PDB entry 5DPI | X-ray diffraction, 2.54 A resolution | chain A

== Chain A ==
Protein: Green fluorescent protein
Source organism: Aequorea victoria
UniProt: A0A059PIQ0 (A0A059PIQ0_AEQVI); aligned to UniProt positions 1-238 over residues 1-238
Amino-acid sequence (237 residues; each row starts with the number of its first residue; note: 2 numbers in that range are skipped by the numbering (no residue carries them; nothing is unmodelled there); numbering starts at 0):
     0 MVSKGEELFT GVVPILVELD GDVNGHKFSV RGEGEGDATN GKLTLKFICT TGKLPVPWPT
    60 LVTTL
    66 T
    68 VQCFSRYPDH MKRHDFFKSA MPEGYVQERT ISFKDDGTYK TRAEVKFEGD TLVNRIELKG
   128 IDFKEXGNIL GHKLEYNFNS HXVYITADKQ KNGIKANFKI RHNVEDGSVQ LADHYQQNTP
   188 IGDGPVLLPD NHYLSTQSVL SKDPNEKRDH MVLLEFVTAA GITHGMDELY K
Disordered / not traced: 0-3, 232-238
Covalently attached groups: covalent link Leu-64/Thr-66; covalent link Thr-66/Val-68
Modified positions: Thr-66 (chromophore; CRO); 4CF (4-cyano-L-phenylalanine) at position 133; 4CF (4-cyano-L-phenylalanine) at position 149
Differences from the reference sequence: initiating methionine (0); engineered mutation Val-1 (Met in A0A059PIQ0), Ser-2 (Arg in A0A059PIQ0), Arg-30 (Ser in A0A059PIQ0), Ser-72 (Ala in A0A059PIQ0), Arg-80 (Gln in A0A059PIQ0), 4CF_133 (Asp in A0A059PIQ0), 4CF_149 (Asn in A0A059PIQ0), Val-206 (Ala in A0A059PIQ0); chromophore (66, 66, 66)

== Overview ==
Chain A is Green fluorescent protein (Aequorea victoria); the structure, sfGFP double mutant - 133/149
p-cyano-L-phenylalanine, was determined by X-ray diffraction, deposited together with 5DPJ, 5DPG and 5DPH.
